Entry 2HOF (X-ray diffraction, 2.40 A resolution); this record covers chains C and A of the 4 polymer chains in the assembly.

Chain C:
Molecule: LoxP DNA
Sequence (35 nucleotides; numbered 1 to 35; the number before each row is that of its first residue):
     1 TATAACTTCGTATAGCATACATTATACGAACTTAT
Not modelled in the structure: 1

Chain A:
Protein: Recombinase cre
Organism: Enterobacteria phage P1
Reference sequence: P06956 (RECR_BPP1); numbering as in UniProt (aligned over 1-343)
Amino-acid sequence (343 residues; row label = number of the first residue in the row):
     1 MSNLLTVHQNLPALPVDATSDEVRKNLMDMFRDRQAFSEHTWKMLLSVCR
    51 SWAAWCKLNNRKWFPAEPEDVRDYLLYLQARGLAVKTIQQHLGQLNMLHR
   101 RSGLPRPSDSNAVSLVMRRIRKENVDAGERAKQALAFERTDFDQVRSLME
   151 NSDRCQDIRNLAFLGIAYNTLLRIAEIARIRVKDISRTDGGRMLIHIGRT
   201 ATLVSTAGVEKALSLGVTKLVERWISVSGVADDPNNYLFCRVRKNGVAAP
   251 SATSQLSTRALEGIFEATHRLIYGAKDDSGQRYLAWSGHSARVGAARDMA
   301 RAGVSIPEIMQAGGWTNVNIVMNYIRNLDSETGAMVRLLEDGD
Not modelled in the structure: 1-19, 198-210, 342-343
Sequence notes: engineered mutation Ala-201 (Lys in P06956)
Curated features (UniProtKB/Swiss-Prot):
  - active site: Arg-173, His-289, Arg-292, Trp-315, Tyr-324 (O-(3'-phospho-DNA)-tyrosine intermediate)

Interface between chain C and chain A:
Contacting residue pairs - 37 pairs, chain C then chain A:
  DA21(C) / Arg-106(A)  salt bridge to the phosphate
  DT22(C) / Phe-37(A)  sugar contact
  DT22(C) / Thr-41(A)  sugar contact
  DT22(C) / Met-97(A)  phosphate contact
  DT23(C) / Phe-37(A)  phosphate contact
  DT23(C) / Ser-38(A)  hydrogen bond to the phosphate
  DT23(C) / Thr-41(A)  hydrogen bond to the phosphate
  DT23(C) / Gln-90(A)  hydrogen bond to the base
  DT23(C) / Gln-94(A)  base contact
  DA24(C) / Ser-38(A)  phosphate contact
  DA24(C) / His-40(A)  salt bridge to the phosphate
  DA24(C) / Met-44(A)  base contact
  DT25(C) / His-40(A)  base contact
  DT25(C) / Arg-173(A)  phosphate contact
  DT25(C) / Ile-174(A)  hydrogen bond to the phosphate
  DT25(C) / Ala-175(A)  hydrogen bond to the phosphate
  DT25(C) / Glu-262(A)  sugar contact
  DT25(C) / His-289(A)  sugar contact
  DA26(C) / Ile-174(A)  phosphate contact
  DA26(C) / Glu-262(A)  phosphate contact
  DA26(C) / Arg-282(A)  hydrogen bond to the sugar
  DA26(C) / Tyr-283(A)  sugar contact
  DA26(C) / Ser-287(A)  hydrogen bond to the phosphate
  DA26(C) / Gly-288(A)  hydrogen bond to the phosphate
  DA26(C) / His-289(A)  hydrogen bond to the phosphate
  DC27(C) / Arg-259(A)  base contact
  DC27(C) / Glu-262(A)  base contact
  DC27(C) / Glu-266(A)  phosphate contact
  DC27(C) / Arg-282(A)  phosphate contact
  DC27(C) / Tyr-283(A)  hydrogen bond to the phosphate
  DC27(C) / Ser-287(A)  phosphate contact
  DG28(C) / Arg-259(A)  hydrogen bond to the base
  DG28(C) / Lys-276(A)  salt bridge to the phosphate
  DA29(C) / Arg-259(A)  base contact
  DA34(C) / Arg-243(A)  sugar contact
  DT35(C) / Lys-244(A)  hydrogen bond to the base
  DT35(C) / Asn-245(A)  sugar contact
Also at the interface, not in a pair above, chain A (29 interface residues in all): Ala-36, Arg-101, Ala-134, Thr-258, Leu-284

Overview:
11 residues of chain C face 29 of chain A across their interface, with 12 hydrogen bonds and 3 salt bridges.
Polar contacts include DT23(C)/Gln-90(A), DG28(C)/Arg-259(A) and DT35(C)/Lys-244(A). From UniProt: 5
active-site residues on chain A.
Here chain C is LoxP DNA and chain A is Recombinase cre (Enterobacteria phage P1). Entry 2HOF (Crystal
structure of the pre-cleavage synaptic complex in the cre-loxp site-specific recombination) was determined by
X-ray diffraction (same publication as 2HOI).
